8QZM - chains A and J of the 11 polymer chains in the assembly; structure by electron microscopy, 3.10 A resolution.

== Chain A ==
Name: Histone H3 (Fragment)
Source organism: Homo sapiens
UniProtKB: A0A7K7T3V7 (A0A7K7T3V7_9TYRA); residues 1-135 here correspond to UniProt positions 2-136 (UniProt number = residue number + 1)
Chain sequence (135 residues; numbered 1 to 135; the number before each row is that of its first residue):
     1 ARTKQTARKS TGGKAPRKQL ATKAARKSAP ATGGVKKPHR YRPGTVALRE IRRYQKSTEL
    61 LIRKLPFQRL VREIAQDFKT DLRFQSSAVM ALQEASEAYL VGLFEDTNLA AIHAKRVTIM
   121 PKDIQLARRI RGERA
Disordered / not traced: 1-37, 135
Construct notes: conflict Ala110 (Cys111 in A0A7K7T3V7)

== Chain J ==
Molecule: 195-nt DNA strand
Sequence (195 nucleotides; numbered -72 to 122; the number before each row is that of its first residue; numbers below 1 keep their minus sign (DT-72 is residue -72)):
   -72 TGGAGAATCC CGGTGCCGAG GCCGCTCAAT TGGTCGTAGA CAGCTCTAGC ACCGCTTAAA
   -12 CGCACGTACG CGCTGTCCCC CGCGTTTTAA CCGCCAAGGG GATTACTCCC TAGTCTCCAG
    48 GCACGTGTCA GATATATACA TCCTGTCACC ATACGCCCTA ATTAGAGGCG TAATCCCCCA
   108 GTTCGCGCGC CCACC
Disordered / not traced: 73-122

== Chain A / chain J interface ==
Contacting residue pairs (22; chain A residue first):
  His39(A) - DA-67(J)  sugar contact
  Arg40(A) - DG9(J)  hydrogen bond to the base
  Arg40(A) - DC10(J)  hydrogen bond to the sugar
  Tyr41(A) - DA-67(J)  sugar contact
  Tyr41(A) - DG9(J)  sugar contact
  Tyr41(A) - DC10(J)  phosphate contact
  Pro43(A) - DC8(J)  phosphate contact
  Pro43(A) - DG9(J)  sugar contact
  Gly44(A) - DG9(J)  hydrogen bond to the phosphate
  Val46(A) - DG9(J)  phosphate contact
  Ala47(A) - DG9(J)  hydrogen bond to the phosphate
  Arg49(A) - DA-66(J)  phosphate contact
  Arg49(A) - DT-65(J)  salt bridge to the phosphate
  Arg53(A) - DT-65(J)  salt bridge to the phosphate
  Arg63(A) - DA17(J)  phosphate contact
  Arg63(A) - DC18(J)  salt bridge to the phosphate
  Lys64(A) - DC18(J)  hydrogen bond to the phosphate
  Leu65(A) - DA17(J)  phosphate contact
  Leu65(A) - DC18(J)  hydrogen bond to the phosphate
  Pro66(A) - DA17(J)  sugar contact
  Arg69(A) - DA17(J)  salt bridge to the phosphate
  Arg83(A) - DG27(J)  sugar contact
Interface residues without a listed pair, chain A (17 interface residues in all): Thr45, Lys56
Interface residues without a listed pair, chain J (11 interface residues in all): DC-64, DG26

== Summary ==
The interface between chain A and chain J involves 17 residues on one side and 11 on the other; the contacts
include 6 hydrogen bonds and 4 salt bridges. Among the polar pairs are Arg40(A)-DG9(J), Arg40(A)-DC10(J) and
Gly44(A)-DG9(J).
Here chain A is Histone H3 (Fragment) (Homo sapiens) and chain J is a 195-nt DNA strand. Entry 8QZM (Structure
of DNMT3A1 UDR region bound to H2AK119ub nucleosome) was determined by electron microscopy.
